8P5Z - chains B and C of the 4 polymer chains in the assembly; structure by X-ray diffraction, 1.56 A resolution.

== Chain B (and C) ==
Name: Streptavidin
Source organism: Streptomyces avidinii
Notes: chain C of this document is another copy of the same molecule, construct and numbering; everything in this record applies to it too
UniProtKB: P22629 (SAV_STRAV); residues 14-159 here correspond to UniProt positions 38-183 (UniProt number = residue number + 24)
Amino-acid sequence (159 residues; numbered 1 to 159; the number before each row is that of its first residue):
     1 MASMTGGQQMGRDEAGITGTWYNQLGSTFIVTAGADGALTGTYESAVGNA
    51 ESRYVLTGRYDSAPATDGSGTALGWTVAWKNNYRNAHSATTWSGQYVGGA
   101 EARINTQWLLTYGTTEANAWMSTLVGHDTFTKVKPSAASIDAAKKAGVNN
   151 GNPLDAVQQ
Disordered / not traced: 1-12, 134-159 (chain C: 1-12, 135-159)
Sequence notes: initiating methionine (1); expression tag (2-13); engineered mutation Tyr112 (Ser136 in P22629), Met121 (Lys145 in P22629)
Ligand contacts: X08 (5-[(3AS,4S,6AR)-2-oxidanylidene-1,3,3A,4,6,6A-hexahydrothieno[3,4-d]imidazol-4-yl]-N-[2-[(5-methylpyridin-2-yl)methylamino]ethyl]pentanamide): Asn23, Leu25, Ser27, Tyr43, Ser45, Val47, Gly48, Asn49, Ala50, Trp79, Ala86, Ser88, Thr90, Trp92, Trp108, Leu110, Tyr112, Met121, Asp128
Curated features (UniProtKB/Swiss-Prot):
  - motif: Arg59 to Asp61 (Cell attachment site)
  - binding site (biotin): Tyr43, Tyr54, Trp92, Trp108, Trp120
What the authors report for this chain:
  - mutagenesis - S88Y: increased catalytic activity
  - mutagenesis - S88F: decreased catalytic activity

== How chain B and chain C interact ==
Contacting residue pairs (18):
  Leu25(B) - Trp120(C)  hydrophobic
  Val47(B) - Trp120(C)
  Gly48(B) - Trp120(C)
  Trp108(B) - Trp120(C)
  Leu109(B) - Val125(C)  hydrophobic
  Trp120(B) - Leu25(C)  hydrophobic
  Trp120(B) - Val47(C)
  Trp120(B) - Gly48(C)
  Trp120(B) - Trp108(C)
  Met121(B) - Leu124(C)  hydrophobic
  Thr123(B) - Leu124(C)
  Thr123(B) - Val125(C)  hydrogen bond (backbone-backbone)
  Leu124(B) - Met121(C)
  Leu124(B) - Thr123(C)
  Leu124(B) - Leu124(C)  hydrophobic
  Val125(B) - Leu109(C)  hydrophobic
  Val125(B) - Thr123(C)  hydrogen bond (backbone-backbone)
  Val125(B) - Val125(C)  hydrophobic
Other interface residues (no listed pair), chain C (11 interface residues in all): Leu110

== Overview ==
10 residues of chain B and 11 residues of chain C are in contact, with 2 hydrogen bonds. Its one hydrogen
bond, Thr123(B)-Val125(C), is backbone to backbone. Bound to chain B: compound X08. From the paper: S88Y of
chain B increases catalytic activity; S88F of chain B reduces catalytic activity.
Both chains are Streptavidin (Streptomyces avidinii). Entry 8P5Z (Artificial transfer hydrogenase with a Mn-5
cofactor and Streptavidin S112Y-K121M mutant) was determined by X-ray diffraction together with 8P5Y from the
same study.
